6H8C - chains A and B; structure by solution NMR.

# Chain A
Molecule: Gamma-aminobutyric acid receptor-associated protein-like 2
Source organism: Homo sapiens
UniProtKB: P60520 (GBRL2_HUMAN); numbering as in UniProt (aligned over 3-116)
Chain sequence (116 residues; numbered 1 to 116; the number before each row is that of its first residue):
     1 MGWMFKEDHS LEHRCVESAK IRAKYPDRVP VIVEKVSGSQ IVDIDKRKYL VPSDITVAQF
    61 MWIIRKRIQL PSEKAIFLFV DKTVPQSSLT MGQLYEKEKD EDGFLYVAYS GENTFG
Differences from the reference sequence: initiating methionine (1); expression tag (2)
UniProt features mapped onto this chain:
  - site: Gly116 (Cleavage)
  - modified residue: Lys24 (N6-acetyllysine), Ser39 (Phosphoserine), Ser87 (Phosphoserine), Ser88 (Phosphoserine)
  - lipidation: Gly116 (Phosphatidylethanolamine amidated glycine)
  - mutagenesis: Arg47 (R47A: Strongly reduced interaction with UBA5), Ser87 to Ser88 (Impaired phosphorylation by TBK1; Phospho-mimetic mutant; impaired interaction with ATG4 proteins, preventing cleavage at the C-terminus, conjugation to phosphatidylethanolamine), Ser88 (S88D: Phospho-mimetic mutant; abolished localization to autophagosomes), Gly116 (G116A: Impairs localization at the autophagosomal membrane)
From the paper describing this entry:
  - conformationally variable residues (side-chain flip): Lys46, Arg47
  - specificity-determining residues: Arg47

# Chain B
Molecule: Ubiquitin-like modifier-activating enzyme 5
Source organism: Homo sapiens
UniProtKB: Q9GZZ9 (UBA5_HUMAN); residues 333-348 here = UniProt positions 333-348
Chain sequence (19 residues; row label = number of the first residue in the row):
   330 GAMEIIHEDN EWGIELVSE
Differences from the reference sequence: expression tag (330-332)
UniProt features mapped onto this chain:
  - region: Ser347, Glu348 (Linker)
  - motif: Ile334 to Val346 (UFM1-interacting sequence (UIS))
  - mutagenesis: His336 (H336A/D: Impaired ability to activate UFM1), Trp341 (W341A: Abolished interaction with UFM1 and GABARAPL2), Gly342 (G342A: Decreased interaction with UFM1 without affecting interaction with GABARAPL2), Ile343 to Leu345 (Impaired ability to activate UFM1), Ile343 (I343A: Abolished interaction with UFM1 and decreased interaction with GABARAPL2), Leu345 (L345A: Abolished interaction with UFM1 and decreased interaction with GABARAPL2), Val346 (V346A: Abolished interaction with UFM1 and decreased interaction with GABARAPL2)

# Chain A / chain B interface
Pairs across the interface - 37 pairs, chain A then chain B:
  Met4(A) - Asn339(B)
  Phe5(A) - Trp341(B)
  Asp8(A) - Asp338(B)
  Asp8(A) - Asn339(B)
  Glu12(A) - Gly330(B)
  Glu12(A) - Ala331(B)
  Glu12(A) - Met332(B)
  Glu17(A) - Ile343(B)
  Tyr25(A) - Leu345(B)
  Arg28(A) - Leu345(B)
  Arg28(A) - Val346(B)
  Arg28(A) - Ser347(B)
  Ile32(A) - Trp341(B)
  Lys46(A) - Asn339(B)
  Lys46(A) - Trp341(B)
  Lys46(A) - Gly342(B)
  Arg47(A) - Trp341(B)
  Arg47(A) - Gly342(B)
  Arg47(A) - Glu344(B)
  Lys48(A) - Trp341(B)
  Lys48(A) - Gly342(B)
  Lys48(A) - Ile343(B)
  Lys48(A) - Glu344(B)
  Tyr49(A) - Glu344(B)
  Leu50(A) - Ile343(B)
  Leu50(A) - Glu344(B)
  Leu50(A) - Leu345(B)
  Leu50(A) - Val346(B)
  Val51(A) - Val346(B)
  Pro52(A) - Val346(B)
  Pro52(A) - Ser347(B)
  Ile55(A) - Glu348(B)
  Gln59(A) - Glu348(B)
  Ile63(A) - Val346(B)
  Ile63(A) - Ser347(B)
  Ile63(A) - Glu348(B)
  Lys66(A) - Glu348(B)
Also at the interface, not in a pair above, chain A (22 interface residues in all): His9, Arg14, Glu34
Also at the interface, not in a pair above, chain B (15 interface residues in all): Glu333, Glu340
The authors on this interface:
  - pairs named by the authors: Arg47(A)-Glu344(B) (hydrogen bond)
  - hot spots on chain A (mutagenesis) - R47T (1.4 uM to 50 uM): decreased binding to Ubiquitin-like modifier-activating enzyme 5 (chain B)
  - interface residues, chain B: Glu340(B), Trp341(B), Ile343(B), Leu345(B), Val346(B)
  - hot spots on chain B (mutagenesis) - W341A: abolished binding to Gamma-aminobutyric acid receptor-associated protein-like 2 (chain A)
  - hot spots on chain B (mutagenesis) - W341F, W341Y: unchanged binding to Gamma-aminobutyric acid receptor-associated protein-like 2 (chain A)
  - hot spots on chain B (mutagenesis) - I343A, L345A, V346A: decreased binding to Gamma-aminobutyric acid receptor-associated protein-like 2 (chain A)

# Summary
22 residues of chain A face 15 of chain B across their interface. The authors report a hydrogen bond between
Arg47(A) and Glu344(B). The paper reports that I343A, L345A and V346A of chain B reduce binding to
Gamma-aminobutyric acid receptor-associated protein-like 2 (chain A); interface residues Glu340(B), Trp341(B)
and Ile343(B) among others; 7 substitutions were tested in all.
Here chain A is Gamma-aminobutyric acid receptor-associated protein-like 2 and chain B is Ubiquitin-like
modifier-activating enzyme 5, both from Homo sapiens. Entry 6H8C (Structure of the human GABARAPL2 protein in
complex with the UBA5 LIR motif) was determined by solution NMR.
